2YFO - chain A; structure by X-ray diffraction, 1.35 A resolution.

# Chain A
Protein: Alpha-galactosidase-sucrose kinase agask
Organism: Ruminococcus gnavus E1
Notes: EC 3.2.1.22
Sequence (720 residues; numbered 1 to 720; the number before each row is that of its first residue):
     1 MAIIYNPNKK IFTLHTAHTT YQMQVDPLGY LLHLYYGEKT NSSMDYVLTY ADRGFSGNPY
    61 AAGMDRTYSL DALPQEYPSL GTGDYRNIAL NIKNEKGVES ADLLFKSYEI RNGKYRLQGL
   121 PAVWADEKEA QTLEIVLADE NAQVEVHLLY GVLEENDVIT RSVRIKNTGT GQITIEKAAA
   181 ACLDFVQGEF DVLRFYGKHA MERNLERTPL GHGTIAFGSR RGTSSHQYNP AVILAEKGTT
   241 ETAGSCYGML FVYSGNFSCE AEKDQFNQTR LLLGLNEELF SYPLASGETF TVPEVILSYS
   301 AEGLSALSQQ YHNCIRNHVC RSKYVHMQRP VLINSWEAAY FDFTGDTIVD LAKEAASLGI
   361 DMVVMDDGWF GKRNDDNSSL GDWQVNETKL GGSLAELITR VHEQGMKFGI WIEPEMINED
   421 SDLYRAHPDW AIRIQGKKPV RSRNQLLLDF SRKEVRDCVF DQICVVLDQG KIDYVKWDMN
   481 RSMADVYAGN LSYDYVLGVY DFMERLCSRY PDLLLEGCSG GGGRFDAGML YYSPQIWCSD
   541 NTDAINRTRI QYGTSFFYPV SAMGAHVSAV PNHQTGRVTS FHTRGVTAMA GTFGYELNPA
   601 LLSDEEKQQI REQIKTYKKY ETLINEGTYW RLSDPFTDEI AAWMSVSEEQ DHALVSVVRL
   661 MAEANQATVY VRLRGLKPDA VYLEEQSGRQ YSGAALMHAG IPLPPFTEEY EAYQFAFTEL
Not modelled in the structure: 1
Ion coordination: Na+ site 1 near Leu31 (its only coordinating residue here); Na+ site 2 near Thr49 (its only coordinating residue here); Na+ site 3: Asp71, Asp264; Na+ site 4: Ala72, Arg86, Gln268; Na+ site 5: Gln75, Thr82, Asp84; Na+ site 6: Gln75, Cys182; Na+ site 7 near Gly83 (its only coordinating residue here); Na+ site 8 near Tyr85 (its only coordinating residue here); Na+ site 9: Glu176, Glu277, Phe280; Na+ site 10: Gly188, Asn267, Thr269; Na+ site 11: Phe195, His226; Na+ site 12: Glu202, Gly520; 14 more Na+ sites not listed
Ligand contacts:
  - beta-D-galactopyranose (GAL): Trp336, Asp366, Asp367, Trp411, Arg443, Lys476, Asp478, Asn480, Cys518, Gly520, Gly521, Trp537, Asp540
  - beta-D-galactopyranose / alpha-D-galactopyranose: Trp336, Asp366, Asp367, Trp411, Arg443, Lys476, Asp478, Asn480, Cys518, Gly520, Gly521, Trp537, Asp540
  - alpha-D-galactopyranose (GLA): Trp336, Asp366, Asp367, Trp411, Arg443, Lys476, Asp478, Asn480, Cys518, Gly520, Gly521, Trp537, Asp540
Reported in the primary citation:
  - catalytic residues: Asp478, Asp540
  - binding site for alpha-D-galactopyranose: Trp336, Asp366, Asp367, Trp411, Arg443, Lys476, Asp478, Gly521, Asp540
  - contacts within the chain: His199-Asp540, Trp411-Asp478 (hydrogen bond), Asp478-Asn480 (hydrogen bond), Asp478-Gly520 (backbone contact), Trp537-Asp540
  - self-association interface (contacts with another copy of this molecule): Phe55

# Summary
Ligands of chain A: alpha-D-galactopyranose, beta-D-galactopyranose and beta-D-galactopyranose /
alpha-D-galactopyranose. The Na+ site 3 is built by Asp71 and Asp264. Ala72, Arg86 and Gln268 form the Na+
site 4. From the paper: catalytic residues Asp478 and Asp540; a binding site for alpha-D-galactopyranose at
Trp336, Asp366 and Asp367 among others.
Chain A is Alpha-galactosidase-sucrose kinase agask (Ruminococcus gnavus E1); the structure, GALACTOSIDASE
DOMAIN OF ALPHA-GALACTOSIDASE-SUCROSE KINASE, AGASK, in complex with galactose, was determined by X-ray
diffraction together with 2YFN from the same study.
